PDB entry 6QZ4 | X-ray diffraction, 1.80 A resolution | chain A

# Chain A
Molecule: Mono(2-hydroxyethyl) terephthalate hydrolase
Organism: Ideonella sakaiensis
Notes: EC 3.1.1.102
UniProtKB: A0A0K8P8E7 (MHETH_IDESA); numbering as in UniProt; present here: 1-428, 430-603
Amino-acid sequence (611 residues; each row starts with the number of its first residue; note: 1 number in that range is skipped by the numbering (no residue carries it; nothing is unmodelled there)):
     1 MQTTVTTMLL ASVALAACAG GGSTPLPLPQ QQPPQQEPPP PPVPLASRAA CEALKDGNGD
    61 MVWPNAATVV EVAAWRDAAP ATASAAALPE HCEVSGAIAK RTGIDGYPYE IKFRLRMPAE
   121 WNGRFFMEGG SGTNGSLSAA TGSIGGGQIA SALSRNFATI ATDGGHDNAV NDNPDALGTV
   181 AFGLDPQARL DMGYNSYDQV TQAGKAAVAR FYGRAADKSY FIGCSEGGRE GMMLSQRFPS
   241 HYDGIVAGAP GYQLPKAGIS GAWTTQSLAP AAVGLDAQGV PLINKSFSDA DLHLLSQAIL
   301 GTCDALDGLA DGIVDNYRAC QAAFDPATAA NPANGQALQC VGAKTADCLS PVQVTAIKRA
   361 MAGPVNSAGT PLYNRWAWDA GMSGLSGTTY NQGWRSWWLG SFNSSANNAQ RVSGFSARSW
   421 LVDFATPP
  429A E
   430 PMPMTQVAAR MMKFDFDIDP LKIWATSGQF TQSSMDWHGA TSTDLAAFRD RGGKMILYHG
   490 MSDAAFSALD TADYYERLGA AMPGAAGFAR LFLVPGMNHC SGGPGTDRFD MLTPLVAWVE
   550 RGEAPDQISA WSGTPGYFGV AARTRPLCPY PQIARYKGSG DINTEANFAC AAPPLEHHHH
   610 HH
Disordered / not traced: 1-35, 604-611
Differences from the reference sequence: expression tag (604-611)
Disulfide bonds: Cys51-Cys92, Cys224-Cys529, Cys303-Cys320, Cys340-Cys348, Cys577-Cys599
Bound ions: Ca2+: Asp304, Asp307, Leu309, Asp311, Ile313
Swiss-Prot annotation at these positions:
  - active site: Ser225 (Acyl-ester intermediate), Asp492 (Charge relay system), His528 (Charge relay system)
  - binding site (4-[(2-hydroxyethoxy)carbonyl]benzoate): Gly132, Glu226, Arg411, Ser416, His528
  - binding site (Ca(2+)): Asp304, Asp307, Leu309, Asp311, Ile313
  - lipidation: Cys18 (N-palmitoyl cysteine)
Reported in the primary citation:
  - catalytic residues: Gly132, Glu226 (from molecular simulation)
  - mutagenesis - S131G, E226T, F495I: decreased catalytic activity on MHET
  - mutagenesis - S225A: abolished catalytic activity
  - mutagenesis - C224A/C529A, C224H/C529F, C224W/C529S: decreased expression

# Summary
The Ca2+ site is built by Asp304, Asp307, Leu309, Asp311 and Ile313. Curated annotation (UniProt) lists 3
active-site residues, 5 residues binding 4-[(2-hydroxyethoxy)carbonyl]benzoate and 5 Ca2+-binding residues.
The paper reports catalytic residues Gly132 and Glu226; S131G, E226T and F495I reduce catalytic activity on
MHET; 7 substitutions were tested in all.
Chain A is Mono(2-hydroxyethyl) terephthalate hydrolase (Ideonella sakaiensis); the structure, Structure of
MHETase from Ideonella sakaiensis, was determined by X-ray diffraction together with 6QZ1, 6QZ2 and 6QZ3 from
the same study.
